PDB entry 8YY1 | electron microscopy, 3.60 A resolution | chains Q and R of the 14 polymer chains in the assembly

# Chain Q (and R)
Protein: V-type ATP synthase, subunit K
From: Thermus thermophilus HB8
Notes: chain R of this document is another copy of the same molecule, construct and numbering; everything in this record applies to it too
UniProt: Q5SIT7 (Q5SIT7_THET8); residues 8-80 here correspond to UniProt positions 27-99 (UniProt number = residue number + 19)
Chain sequence (73 residues; numbered 8 to 80; the number before each row is that of its first residue):
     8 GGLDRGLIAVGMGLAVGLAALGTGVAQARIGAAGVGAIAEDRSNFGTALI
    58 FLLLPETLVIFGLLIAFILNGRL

# Chain Q / chain R interface
Residue-residue contacts - 8 pairs, chain Q then chain R:
  L14(Q) with G13(R)
  G18(Q) with G20(R)
  A22(Q) with G20(R)
  L25(Q) with G24(R)
  A26(Q) with A27(R), hydrophobic
  V32(Q) with A35(R)
  A33(Q) with A35(R), hydrophobic
  R36(Q) with A35(R)
Also at the interface, not in a pair above, chain Q (12 interface residues in all): L10, D11, G29, A44
Also at the interface, not in a pair above, chain R (14 interface residues in all): G9, A16, V17, V23, L28, G31, Q34, A39, A46

# Summary
12 residues of chain Q face 14 of chain R across their interface.
Chain Q and chain R are both V-type ATP synthase, subunit K (Thermus thermophilus HB8); the structure, Vo
domain of V/A-ATPase from Thermus thermophilus state3, was determined by electron microscopy together with
8YWT, 8YXZ and 8YY0 from the same study.
